Entry 5U0S (electron microscopy, 7.80 A resolution (low resolution: residue-level contacts below are approximate; hydrogen-bond / salt-bridge calls are withheld)); this record covers chains b and c of the 28 polymer chains in the assembly.

# Chain b
Molecule: RNA polymerase II subunit Rpb2
Organism: Schizosaccharomyces pombe
Notes: EC 2.7.7.6
Reference sequence: Q02061 (RPB2_SCHPO); residue numbers follow UniProt; this construct covers 1-1210
Amino-acid sequence (1210 residues; numbered 1 to 1210; the number before each row is that of its first residue):
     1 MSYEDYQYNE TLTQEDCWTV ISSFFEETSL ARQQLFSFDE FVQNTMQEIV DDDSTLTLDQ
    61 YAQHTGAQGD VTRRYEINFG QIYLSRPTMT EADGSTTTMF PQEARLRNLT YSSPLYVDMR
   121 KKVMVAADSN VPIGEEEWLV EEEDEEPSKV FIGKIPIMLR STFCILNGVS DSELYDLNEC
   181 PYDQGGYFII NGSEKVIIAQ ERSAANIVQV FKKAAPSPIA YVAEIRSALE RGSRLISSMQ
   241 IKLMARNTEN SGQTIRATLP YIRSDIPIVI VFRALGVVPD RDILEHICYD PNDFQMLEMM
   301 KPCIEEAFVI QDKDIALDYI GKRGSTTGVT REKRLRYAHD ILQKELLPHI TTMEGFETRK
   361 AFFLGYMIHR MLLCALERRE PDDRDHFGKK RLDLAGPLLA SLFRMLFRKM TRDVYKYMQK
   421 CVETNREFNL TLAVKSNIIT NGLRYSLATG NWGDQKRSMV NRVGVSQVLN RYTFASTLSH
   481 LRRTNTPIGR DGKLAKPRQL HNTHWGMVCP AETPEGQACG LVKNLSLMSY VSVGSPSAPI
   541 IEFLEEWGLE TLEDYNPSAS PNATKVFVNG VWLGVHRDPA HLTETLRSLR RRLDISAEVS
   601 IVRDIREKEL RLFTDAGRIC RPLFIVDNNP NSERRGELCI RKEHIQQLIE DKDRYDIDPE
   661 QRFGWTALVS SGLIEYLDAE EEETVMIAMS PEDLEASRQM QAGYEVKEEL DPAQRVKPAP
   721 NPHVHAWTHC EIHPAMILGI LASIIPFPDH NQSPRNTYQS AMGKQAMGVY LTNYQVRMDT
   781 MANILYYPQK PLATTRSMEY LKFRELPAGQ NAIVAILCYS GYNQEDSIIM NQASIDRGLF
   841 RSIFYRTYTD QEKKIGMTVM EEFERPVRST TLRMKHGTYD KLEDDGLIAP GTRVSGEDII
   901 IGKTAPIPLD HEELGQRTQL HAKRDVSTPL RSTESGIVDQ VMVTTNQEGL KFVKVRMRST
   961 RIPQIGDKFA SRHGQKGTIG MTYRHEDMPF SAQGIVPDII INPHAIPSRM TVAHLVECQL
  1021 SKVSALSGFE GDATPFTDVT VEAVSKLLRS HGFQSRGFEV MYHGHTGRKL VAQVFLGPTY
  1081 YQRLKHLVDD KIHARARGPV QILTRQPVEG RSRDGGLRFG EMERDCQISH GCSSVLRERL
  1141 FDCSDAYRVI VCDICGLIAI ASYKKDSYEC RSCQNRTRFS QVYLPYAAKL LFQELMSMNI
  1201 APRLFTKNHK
Not modelled in the structure: 1-9, 58-76, 122-142, 908-918
Curated features (UniProtKB/Swiss-Prot):
  - zinc finger: C1152 to C1173 (C4-type)
  - binding site (Mg(2+)): D826
  - binding site (Zn(2+)): C1152, C1155, C1170, C1173
Disulfide bonds: C1155-C1173

# Chain c
Molecule: RNA polymerase II subunit Rpb3
Organism: Schizosaccharomyces pombe
Reference sequence: P37382 (RPB3_SCHPO); residues 1-297 here = UniProt positions 1-297
Amino-acid sequence (297 residues; row label = number of the first residue in the row):
     1 MDSETHITIR NISKNSVDFV LTNTSLAVAN SLRRVVLAEI PTVAIDLVEI NVNTSVMPDE
    61 FLAHRLGMIP LDSSNIDEPP PVGLEYTRNC DCDQYCPKCS VELFLNAKCT GEGTMEIYAR
   121 DLVVSSNSSL GHPILADPKS RGPLICKLRK EQEISLRCIA KKGIAKEHAK WSPTSAVAFE
   181 YDPWNKLQHT DYWFENDADA EWPKSKNADW EEPPREGEPF NFQEEPRRFY MDVESVGSIP
   241 PNEIMVQGLR ILQEKLAVLV RDLDEEQPTQ LSANELNMEE NAEMNWSPYQ NGEENTW
Not modelled in the structure: 1-3, 267-297
Disulfide bonds: C90-C99

# Chain b / chain c interface
Residue-residue contacts (70; chain b residue first):
  Q775(b) - V56(c)
  Y786(b) - E60(c)
  Y786(b) - F61(c)
  Y787(b) - F61(c)
  Y787(b) - R65(c)
  A833(b) - A169(c)
  D836(b) - H64(c)
  D836(b) - H168(c)
  D836(b) - A169(c)
  R837(b) - H64(c)
  R837(b) - M68(c)
  R837(b) - A169(c)
  G838(b) - H64(c)
  R841(b) - H64(c)
  R958(b) - P58(c)
  R958(b) - D59(c)
  S959(b) - E60(c)
  T960(b) - E60(c)
  R984(b) - K166(c)
  H985(b) - L37(c)
  E986(b) - R34(c)
  E986(b) - L37(c)
  E986(b) - A38(c)
  D987(b) - R34(c)
  F990(b) - N30(c)
  F990(b) - R33(c)
  F990(b) - F179(c)
  A992(b) - A178(c)
  A992(b) - F179(c)
  Q993(b) - A178(c)
  G994(b) - A176(c)
  G994(b) - V177(c)
  G994(b) - A178(c)
  R1049(b) - A200(c)
  R1049(b) - E201(c)
  G1052(b) - P203(c)
  F1053(b) - P203(c)
  Q1054(b) - W202(c)
  S1055(b) - E201(c)
  R1056(b) - E201(c)
  R1056(b) - W202(c)
  F1058(b) - W193(c)
  F1058(b) - W202(c)
  E1059(b) - W202(c)
  Y1062(b) - F179(c)
  Y1062(b) - E180(c)
  Y1062(b) - Y181(c)
  H1063(b) - N30(c)
  G1064(b) - N30(c)
  G1064(b) - R34(c)
  H1065(b) - N30(c)
  H1065(b) - R34(c)
  T1066(b) - L26(c)
  T1066(b) - N30(c)
  G1067(b) - N30(c)
  G1067(b) - Y181(c)
  R1068(b) - H189(c)
  K1069(b) - Y181(c)
  K1069(b) - D182(c)
  K1069(b) - N185(c)
  K1069(b) - H189(c)
  K1069(b) - T190(c)
  L1070(b) - T190(c)
  V1071(b) - T190(c)
  V1071(b) - D191(c)
  Q1073(b) - T190(c)
  Q1073(b) - D191(c)
  Q1073(b) - Y192(c)
  Q1073(b) - W193(c)
  Q1073(b) - W202(c)
Also at the interface, not in a pair above, chain b (42 interface residues in all): I843, R893, I937, V1060
Also at the interface, not in a pair above, chain c (37 interface residues in all): W184, F194, E195

# In short
Chain b and chain c form an interface of 42 and 37 residues respectively. Curated annotation (UniProt) lists
Mg2+-binding residue D826(b) and 4 Zn2+-binding residues on chain b.
Here chain b is RNA polymerase II subunit Rpb2 and chain c is RNA polymerase II subunit Rpb3, both from
Schizosaccharomyces pombe. Entry 5U0S (Cryo-EM structure of the Mediator-RNAPII complex) was determined by
electron microscopy, deposited together with 5U0P.
